Entry 6EY6 (X-ray diffraction, 2.10 A resolution); this record covers chains B and I of the 4 polymer chains in the assembly.

Chain B:
Protein: T9SS component cytoplasmic membrane protein PorM
Source organism: Porphyromonas gingivalis
UniProtKB: A0A1R4DSC1 (A0A1R4DSC1_PORGN); numbering as in UniProt (aligned over 225-516)
Chain sequence (315 residues; row label = number of the first residue in the row):
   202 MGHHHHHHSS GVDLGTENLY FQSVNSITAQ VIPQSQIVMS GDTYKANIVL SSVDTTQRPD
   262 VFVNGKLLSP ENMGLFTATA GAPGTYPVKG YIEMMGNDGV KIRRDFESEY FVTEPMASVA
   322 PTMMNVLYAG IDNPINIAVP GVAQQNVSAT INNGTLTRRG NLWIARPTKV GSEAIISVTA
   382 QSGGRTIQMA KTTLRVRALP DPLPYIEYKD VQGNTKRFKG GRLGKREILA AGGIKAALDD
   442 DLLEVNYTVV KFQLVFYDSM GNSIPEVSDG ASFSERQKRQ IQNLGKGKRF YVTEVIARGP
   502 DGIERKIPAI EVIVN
Unresolved in the structure: 202-314
Differences from the reference sequence: initiating methionine (202); expression tag (203-224)

Chain I:
Protein: nb130
Source organism: Lama glama
Chain sequence (138 residues; numbered -1 to 119 plus 17 insertion-coded residues; the number before each row is that of its first residue; a row labelled like 82A-82C holds insertion residues (82A, then the next letters in order); numbers below 1 keep their minus sign (Met-1 is residue -1)):
    -1 MAQVQLVESG GGLVQAGGSL RLSCAASGRT FSSYVMGWFR QAPGKEREFV TAIS
   52A W
    53 SGGSIHYADS VKGRFTISRD NAKNTVYLQM
82A-82C NSL
    83 KPEDTAVYTC VAGFAGYG
100A-100M SFTSRSARDSDKY
   101 DYWGQGTKVT VSSHHHHHH
Unresolved in the structure: -1 to 0, 113-119
Cystine bridges: Cys22-Cys92

How chain B and chain I interact:
Residue-residue contacts (12; chain B residue first):
  Leu404(B) - Tyr99(I)
  Pro405(B) - Tyr99(I)  hydrogen bond (backbone-side chain)
  Tyr406(B) - Tyr99(I)
  Lys420(B) - Gly98(I)
  Lys420(B) - Tyr99(I)  hydrogen bond (backbone-backbone)
  Gly421(B) - Ala97(I)
  Gly421(B) - Gly98(I)
  Arg423(B) - Gln1(I)
  Arg423(B) - Val2(I)
  Asp440(B) - Tyr99(I)
  Asp440(B) - Gly100(I)
  Asn516(B) - Gln1(I)
Also at the interface, not in a pair above, chain B (10 interface residues in all): Gly422, Ile511
Also at the interface, not in a pair above, chain I (8 interface residues in all): Thr28, Tyr32

Summary:
10 residues of chain B face 8 of chain I across their interface, with 2 hydrogen bonds. Among the polar pairs
are Pro405(B)-Tyr99(I) and Lys420(B)-Tyr99(I).
Chain B is T9SS component cytoplasmic membrane protein PorM (Porphyromonas gingivalis) and chain I is nb130
(Lama glama); the structure, C-terminal part (residues 315-516) of PorM with the llama nanobody nb130, was
determined by X-ray diffraction, deposited together with 6EY0.
